Entry 6SKO (electron microscopy, 3.40 A resolution); this record covers chains 6 and 2 of the 7 polymer chains in the assembly.

# Chain 6
Molecule: DNA replication licensing factor MCM6
Source organism: Saccharomyces cerevisiae (strain ATCC 204508 / S288c)
Notes: EC 3.6.4.12
UniProtKB: P53091 (MCM6_YEAST); residues 1-1017 here = UniProt positions 1-1017
Chain sequence (1017 residues; numbered 1 to 1017; the number before each row is that of its first residue):
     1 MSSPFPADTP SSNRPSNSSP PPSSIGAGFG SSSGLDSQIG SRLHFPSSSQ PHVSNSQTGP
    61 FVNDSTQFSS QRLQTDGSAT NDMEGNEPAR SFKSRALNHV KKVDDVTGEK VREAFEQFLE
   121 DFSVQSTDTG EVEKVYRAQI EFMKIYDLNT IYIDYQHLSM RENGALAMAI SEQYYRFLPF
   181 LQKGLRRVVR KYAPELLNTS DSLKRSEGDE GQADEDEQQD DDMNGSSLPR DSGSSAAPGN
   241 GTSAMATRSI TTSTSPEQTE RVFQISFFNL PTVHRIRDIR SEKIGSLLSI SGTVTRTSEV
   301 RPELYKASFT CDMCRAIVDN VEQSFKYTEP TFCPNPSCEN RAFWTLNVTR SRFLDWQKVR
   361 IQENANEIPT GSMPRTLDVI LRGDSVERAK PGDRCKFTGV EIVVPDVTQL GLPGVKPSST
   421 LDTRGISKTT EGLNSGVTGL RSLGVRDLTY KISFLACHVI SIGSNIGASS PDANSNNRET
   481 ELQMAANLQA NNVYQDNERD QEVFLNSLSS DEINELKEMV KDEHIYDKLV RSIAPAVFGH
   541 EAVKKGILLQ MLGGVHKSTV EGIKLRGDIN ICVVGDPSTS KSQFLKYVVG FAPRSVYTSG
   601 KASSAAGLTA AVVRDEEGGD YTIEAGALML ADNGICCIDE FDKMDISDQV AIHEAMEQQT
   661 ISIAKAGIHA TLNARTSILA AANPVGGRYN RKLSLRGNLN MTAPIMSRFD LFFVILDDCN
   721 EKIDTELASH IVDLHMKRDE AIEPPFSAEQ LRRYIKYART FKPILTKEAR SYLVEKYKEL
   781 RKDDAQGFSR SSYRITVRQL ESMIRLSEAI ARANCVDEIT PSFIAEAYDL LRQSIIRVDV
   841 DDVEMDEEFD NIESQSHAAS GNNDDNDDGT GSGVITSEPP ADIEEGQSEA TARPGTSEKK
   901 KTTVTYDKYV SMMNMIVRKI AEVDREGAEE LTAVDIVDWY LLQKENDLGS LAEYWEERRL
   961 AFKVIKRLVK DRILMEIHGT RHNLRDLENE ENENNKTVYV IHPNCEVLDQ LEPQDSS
Disordered / not traced: 1-499, 617-619, 786-791, 837-1017
Ion coordination: Mg2+: Ser-582 (together with AMP-PNP)
Small-molecule neighbours:
  - AMP-PNP (ANP; phosphoaminophosphonic acid-adenylate ester), molecule 1: Ala-536, Val-537, Phe-538, His-540, Pro-577, Ser-578, Thr-579, Ser-580, Lys-581, Ser-582, Gln-583, Asn-683, Leu-727, His-730, Ile-731
  - AMP-PNP (ANP), molecule 2: Glu-657, Gln-658, Pro-704, Arg-708, Val-797, Arg-798, Glu-801
UniProt features mapped onto this chain:
  - motif: Ser-707 to Asp-710 (Arginine finger)
  - binding site (ATP): Gly-575 to Ser-582
  - modified residue: Ser-78 (Phosphoserine), Ser-249 (Phosphoserine), Ser-372 (Phosphoserine), Thr-766 (Phosphothreonine)
  - mutagenesis: Lys-581 (K581A: Loss of MCM2-7 complex helicase activity)

# Chain 2
Molecule: DNA replication licensing factor MCM2
Source organism: Saccharomyces cerevisiae (strain ATCC 204508 / S288c)
Notes: EC 3.6.4.12; fragment: Mcm4-CTD
UniProtKB: P29469 (MCM2_YEAST); numbering as in UniProt (aligned over 1-868)
Chain sequence (868 residues; numbered 1 to 868; the number before each row is that of its first residue):
     1 MSDNRRRRRE EDDSDSENEL PPSSPQQHFR GGMNPVSSPI GSPDMINPEG DDNEVDDVPD
    61 IDEVEEQMNE VDLMDDNMYE DYAADHNRDR YDPDQVDDRE QQELSLSERR RIDAQLNERD
   121 RLLRNVAYID DEDEEQEGAA QLDEMGLPVQ RRRRRRQYED LENSDDDLLS DMDIDPLREE
   181 LTLESLSNVK ANSYSEWITQ PNVSRTIARE LKSFLLEYTD ETGRSVYGAR IRTLGEMNSE
   241 SLEVNYRHLA ESKAILALFL AKCPEEMLKI FDLVAMEATE LHYPDYARIH SEIHVRISDF
   301 PTIYSLRELR ESNLSSLVRV TGVVTRRTGV FPQLKYVKFN CLKCGSILGP FFQDSNEEIR
   361 ISFCTNCKSK GPFRVNGEKT VYRNYQRVTL QEAPGTVPPG RLPRHREVIL LADLVDVSKP
   421 GEEVEVTGIY KNNYDGNLNA KNGFPVFATI IEANSIKRRE GNTANEGEEG LDVFSWTEEE
   481 EREFRKISRD RGIIDKIISS MAPSIYGHRD IKTAVACSLF GGVPKNVNGK HSIRGDINVL
   541 LLGDPGTAKS QILKYVEKTA HRAVFATGQG ASAVGLTASV RKDPITKEWT LEGGALVLAD
   601 KGVCLIDEFD KMNDQDRTSI HEAMEQQSIS ISKAGIVTTL QARCSIIAAA NPNGGRYNST
   661 LPLAQNVSLT EPILSRFDIL CVVRDLVDEE ADERLATFVV DSHVRSHPEN DEDREGEELK
   721 NNGESAIEQG EDEINEQLNA RQRRLQRQRK KEEEISPIPQ ELLMKYIHYA RTKIYPKLHQ
   781 MDMDKVSRVY ADLRRESIST GSFPITVRHL ESILRIAESF AKMRLSEFVS SYDLDRAIKV
   841 VVDSFVDAQK VSVRRQLRRS FAIYTLGH
Disordered / not traced: 1-473, 528-531, 584-587, 610-613, 711-744, 801-803
Small-molecule neighbours: AMP-PNP (ANP; phosphoaminophosphonic acid-adenylate ester): Ser-504, Ile-505, Tyr-506, His-508, Pro-545, Gly-546, Thr-547, Ala-548, Lys-549, Ser-550, Gln-551, Leu-695, Phe-698, Val-699
UniProt features mapped onto this chain:
  - zinc finger: Cys-341 to Cys-367 (C4-type)
  - motif: Ser-675 to Asp-678 (Arginine finger)
  - binding site (ATP): Gly-543 to Ser-550
  - modified residue (Phosphoserine): Ser-14, Ser-16, Ser-23, Ser-164, Ser-170
  - natural variant: Glu-392 (E392K: In allele MCM2-1)
  - mutagenesis: Cys-364 (C364Y/F/S/H: Loss of activity), Cys-367 (C367Y/F/S/H: Loss of activity), Lys-549 (K549A: Reduces MCM2-7 complex helicase activity. Abolishes MCM2-7 complex helicase activity; when associated with MCM5 A-422. Reduces MCM2-7 complex helicase activity; when associated with MCM3 A-415), Arg-676 (R676A: Loss of MCM2-7 complex helicase activity)
From the paper describing this entry:
  - binding site for ssDNA, leading-strand template: Trp-589

# Chain 6 / chain 2 interface
Residue-residue contacts - 52 pairs, chain 6 then chain 2:
  Val-555(6) with His-707(2); Pro-708(2)
  Lys-557(6) with Ser-706(2)
  Ser-558(6) with Ser-706(2)
  Thr-559(6) with Ser-706(2)
  Val-560(6) with Lys-751(2)
  Glu-561(6) with Pro-503(2); Ser-504(2); Tyr-555(2); Gln-760(2)
  Gly-562(6) with Lys-558(2)
  Ile-563(6) with Ser-504(2)
  Leu-565(6) with Ser-706(2)
  Asp-620(6) with Arg-581(2), salt bridge
  Tyr-621(6) with Arg-581(2)
  Val-650(6) with Gln-569(2)
  Ala-651(6) with Gln-569(2), hydrogen bond (backbone-side chain)
  Glu-657(6) with Gln-551(2)
  Gln-658(6) with Ser-550(2), hydrogen bond; Gln-551(2); Lys-554(2), hydrogen bond (backbone-side chain)
  Thr-660(6) with Lys-554(2), hydrogen bond
  Ser-662(6) with Thr-567(2), hydrogen bond; Gly-570(2)
  Ala-664(6) with Gly-570(2); Ala-571(2); Ser-572(2), hydrogen bond (backbone-backbone); Gly-575(2)
  Lys-665(6) with Gly-570(2)
  Ala-666(6) with Arg-581(2), hydrogen bond (backbone-side chain)
  Gly-667(6) with Arg-581(2)
  Pro-704(6) with Asn-651(2)
  Lys-762(6) with His-707(2), hydrogen bond (backbone-side chain)
  Pro-763(6) with His-707(2), hydrogen bond (backbone-side chain)
  Ile-764(6) with His-707(2); Glu-709(2)
  Arg-770(6) with Val-704(2)
  Val-774(6) with Ala-696(2); Thr-697(2)
  Lys-778(6) with Glu-689(2), salt bridge; Glu-693(2), salt bridge
  Arg-781(6) with Asp-685(2), salt bridge; Val-687(2); Asp-692(2), salt bridge
  Ser-792(6) with Asp-685(2); Val-687(2)
  Thr-796(6) with Pro-545(2)
  Val-797(6) with Leu-695(2), hydrophobic
  Arg-798(6) with Pro-545(2); Gly-546(2)
  Leu-800(6) with Val-699(2), hydrophobic
  Ile-804(6) with His-703(2)
Other interface residues (no listed pair), chain 6 (47 interface residues in all): Ser-647, His-653, Glu-654, Ile-668, Arg-696, Ala-703, Leu-765, Leu-773, Tyr-777, Lys-782, Ile-795, Glu-801
Other interface residues (no listed pair), chain 2 (43 interface residues in all): Phe-565, Glu-608, Gly-654, Gly-655, Leu-686, Val-700, Arg-705, Gln-748, Glu-752

# In short
47 residues of chain 6 face 43 of chain 2 across their interface; the contacts include 9 hydrogen bonds and 5
salt bridges. Polar pairs include Asp-620(6)/Arg-581(2), Lys-778(6)/Glu-689(2) and Lys-778(6)/Glu-693(2). One
AMP-PNP molecule is bound between chain 6 and chain 2. Chain 6 binds AMP-PNP. From the paper: a binding site
for ssDNA, leading-strand template at Trp-589(2).
Here chain 6 is DNA replication licensing factor MCM6 and chain 2 is DNA replication licensing factor MCM2,
both from Saccharomyces cerevisiae (strain ATCC 204508 / S288c). Entry 6SKO (Cryo-EM Structure of the Fork
Protection Complex Bound to CMG at a Replication Fork - conformation ...) was determined by electron
microscopy (same publication as 6SKL).
